3L3X - chains A and B; structure by X-ray diffraction, 1.55 A resolution.

[Chain A]
Name: Androgen receptor
Organism: Homo sapiens
UniProt: P10275 (ANDR_HUMAN); numbering as in UniProt (aligned over 670-918)
Chain sequence (250 residues; each row starts with the number of its first residue):
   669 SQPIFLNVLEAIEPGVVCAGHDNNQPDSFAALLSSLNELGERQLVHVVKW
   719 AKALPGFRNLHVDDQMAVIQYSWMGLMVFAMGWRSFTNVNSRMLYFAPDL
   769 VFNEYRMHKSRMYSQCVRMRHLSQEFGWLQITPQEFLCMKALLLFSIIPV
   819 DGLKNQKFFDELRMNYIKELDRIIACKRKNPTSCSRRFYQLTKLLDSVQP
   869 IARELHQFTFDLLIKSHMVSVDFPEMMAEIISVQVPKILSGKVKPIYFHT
Disulfides: C844-C852
Construct notes: expression tag (669)
Ligand contacts: 5-alpha-dihydrotestosterone (DHT): L701, L704, N705, L707, G708, Q711, W741, M742, M745, V746, M749, R752, F764, M780, M787, L873, F876, T877, L880, F891, M895
Curated features (UniProtKB/Swiss-Prot):
  - natural variant: V685 (V685I: In AIS), L701 (L701M: In AIS), S703 (S703A: In AIS), V716 (V716M: In prostate cancer), R752 (W752R: In AIS; this construct carries the variant), F813 (L813F: In AIS; this construct carries the variant), I842 (I842S: In PAIS), R855 (R855K: In PAIS), L881 (L881Q: In prostate cancer), V887 (M887V: In AIS; this construct carries the variant), I899 (I899T: In AIS)
Reported in the primary citation:
  - mutagenesis - K720A: abolished binding to ARN1
  - mutagenesis - E897A: decreased binding to ARN1
  - mutagenesis - E897A: unchanged binding to Nuclear receptor coactivator 3 (chain B)
  - mutagenesis - E893A: unchanged binding to ARN1
  - mutagenesis - M894A: abolished signaling
  - mutagenesis - V716A, M734A, E893A, M894A: decreased signaling in response to SRC3
  - mutagenesis - K720A, E897A: abolished signaling in response to SRC3
  - disease-associated variants - V715M (2-3-fold), R726L (2-3-fold), V757A (2-3-fold), H874Y (2-3-fold), T877A (2-3-fold), M886I (2-3-fold): increased binding to Nuclear receptor coactivator 3 (chain B)
  - disease-associated variants - V730M, A748T: decreased binding to Nuclear receptor coactivator 3 (chain B)
  - disease-associated variants - A748T: decreased stability (proposed by the authors, not directly observed)
  - mutagenesis - E893A: decreased signaling in response to only the first LXXLL motif
  - mutagenesis - E893A: unchanged signaling in response to only the third motif

[Chain B]
Name: Nuclear receptor coactivator 3
UniProt: Q9Y6Q9 (NCOA3_HUMAN); residue numbers follow UniProt; this construct covers 618-629
Chain sequence (12 residues; numbered 618 to 629; the number before each row is that of its first residue):
   618 HKKLLQLLTCSS

[Chain A / chain B interface]
Pairs across the interface (20):
  L712(A) - L621(B)  hydrophobic
  V713(A) - L624(B)  hydrophobic
  V716(A) - L621(B)  hydrophobic
  V716(A) - L624(B)  hydrophobic
  V716(A) - L625(B)  hydrophobic
  K720(A) - L624(B)  hydrogen bond (side chain-backbone)
  K720(A) - L625(B)  hydrogen bond (side chain-backbone)
  K720(A) - C627(B)  hydrogen bond (side chain-backbone)
  R726(A) - S629(B)  hydrogen bond (side chain-backbone)
  Q733(A) - L625(B)
  M734(A) - H618(B)
  M734(A) - L621(B)  hydrophobic
  M734(A) - L622(B)  hydrophobic
  M734(A) - L625(B)  hydrophobic
  Q738(A) - L621(B)
  E893(A) - K620(B)
  M894(A) - K620(B)
  M894(A) - L621(B)
  E897(A) - H618(B)
  I898(A) - L621(B)  hydrophobic
Other interface residues (no listed pair), chain A (15 interface residues in all): E709, K717, V730
Other interface residues (no listed pair), chain B (10 interface residues in all): T626, S628
The authors on this interface:
  - interface residues, chain A: E709(A), V716(A), K720(A), M734(A), E893(A), M894(A), E897(A)
  - hot spots on chain A (mutagenesis) - E893A, M894A (22.5-fold): decreased binding to Nuclear receptor coactivator 3 (chain B)

[Overview]
15 residues of chain A face 10 of chain B across their interface; the contacts include 4 hydrogen bonds. Polar
pairs include K720(A)-L624(B), K720(A)-L625(B) and K720(A)-C627(B). From the paper: V715M, R726L and V757A of
chain A, among others, increase binding to Nuclear receptor coactivator 3 (chain B); interface residues
E709(A), V716(A) and K720(A) among others; 14 substitutions were tested in all.
Here chain A is Androgen receptor (Homo sapiens) and chain B is Nuclear receptor coactivator 3. Entry 3L3X
(Crystal structure of DHT-bound androgen receptor in complex with the first motif of steroid receptor
coactivator ...) was determined by X-ray diffraction together with 3L3Z from the same study.
